PDB entry 4FB1 | X-ray diffraction, 2.15 A resolution | chains E and F of the 6 polymer chains in the assembly

== Chain E ==
Molecule: Methylamine dehydrogenase light chain
Organism: Paracoccus denitrificans
Notes: EC 1.4.9.1
UniProtKB: P22619 (DHML_PARDE); residues 1-131 here correspond to UniProt positions 58-188 (UniProt number = residue number + 57)
Amino-acid sequence (137 residues; numbered 1 to 137; the number before each row is that of its first residue):
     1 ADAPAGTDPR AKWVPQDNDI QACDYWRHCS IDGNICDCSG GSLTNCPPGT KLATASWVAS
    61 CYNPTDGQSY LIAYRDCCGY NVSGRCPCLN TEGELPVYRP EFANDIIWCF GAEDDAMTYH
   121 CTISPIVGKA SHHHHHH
Disordered / not traced: 1-6, 132-137
Disulfide bonds: C23-C88, C29-C61, C36-C121, C38-C86, C46-C77, C78-C109
Glycans and other covalent adducts: covalent link W57-W108
Modified residues: W57 (7-hydroxy-l-tryptophan; 0AF)
Differences from the reference sequence: expression tag (132-137)
Swiss-Prot annotation at these positions:
  - modified residue: W57 (Tryptophylquinone)
  - cross-link: W57 to W108 (Tryptophan tryptophylquinone (Trp-Trp))

== Chain F ==
Molecule: Methylamine dehydrogenase heavy chain
Organism: Paracoccus denitrificans
Notes: EC 1.4.99.3
UniProtKB: A1BB97 (A1BB97_PARDP); residues 2-386 here correspond to UniProt positions 33-417 (UniProt number = residue number + 31)
Amino-acid sequence (385 residues; numbered 2 to 386; the number before each row is that of its first residue):
     2 DAPEAETQAQ ETQGQAAARA AAADLAAGQD DEPRILEAPA PDARRVYVND PAHFAAVTQQ
    62 FVIDGEAGRV IGMIDGGFLP NPVVADDGSF IAHASTVFSR IARGERTDYV EVFDPVTLLP
   122 TADIELPDAP RFLVGTYPWM TSLTPDGKTL LFYQFSPAPA VGVVDLEGKA FKRMLDVPDC
   182 YHIFPTAPDT FFMHCRDGSL AKVAFGTEGT PEITHTEVFH PEDEFLINHP AYSQKAGRLV
   242 WPTYTGKIHQ IDLSSGDAKF LPAVEALTEA ERADGWRPGG WQQVAYHRAL DRIYLLVDQR
   302 DEWRHKTASR FVVVLDAKTG ERLAKFEMGH EIDSINVSQD EKPLLYALST GDKTLYIHDA
   362 ESGEELRSVN QLGHGPQVIT TADMG
Disordered / not traced: 2-10
Disulfide bonds: C181-C196

== Interface between chain E and chain F ==
Contacting residue pairs (81; chain E residue first):
  P9(E) - R305(F)  hydrogen bond (backbone-side chain)
  P9(E) - T308(F)
  P9(E) - E332(F)
  R10(E) - D299(F)  salt bridge
  R10(E) - Q300(F)
  R10(E) - R301(F)
  R10(E) - D302(F)  hydrogen bond (backbone-backbone)
  R10(E) - R305(F)
  R10(E) - T308(F)
  R10(E) - A309(F)  hydrogen bond (side chain-backbone)
  R10(E) - R311(F)
  R10(E) - E332(F)  salt bridge
  A11(E) - R305(F)
  K12(E) - D302(F)
  W13(E) - R305(F)
  D32(E) - F55(F)
  G79(E) - A103(F)
  G79(E) - R104(F)
  Y80(E) - A103(F)
  N81(E) - A56(F)
  N81(E) - A57(F)  hydrogen bond (side chain-backbone)
  N81(E) - A103(F)
  V82(E) - H54(F)
  V82(E) - F55(F)
  V82(E) - A56(F)  hydrophobic
  N90(E) - R305(F)  hydrogen bond
  T91(E) - W304(F)  hydrogen bond (side chain-backbone)
  T91(E) - H306(F)
  T91(E) - K307(F)
  E92(E) - W304(F)
  G93(E) - W304(F)
  E94(E) - Y245(F)  hydrogen bond (backbone-side chain)
  E94(E) - W304(F)
  E94(E) - H306(F)  salt bridge
  E94(E) - K307(F)  salt bridge
  L95(E) - F226(F)  hydrophobic
  L95(E) - Y245(F)
  P96(E) - F226(F)
  P96(E) - L227(F)
  P96(E) - N229(F)
  P96(E) - Y245(F)
  V97(E) - Y138(F)  hydrophobic
  V97(E) - Y182(F)
  V97(E) - H183(F)
  V97(E) - N229(F)  hydrogen bond (backbone-side chain)
  Y98(E) - Y182(F)  hydrophobic
  Y98(E) - H195(F)
  Y98(E) - R197(F)
  Y98(E) - H221(F)
  Y98(E) - E225(F)  hydrogen bond (side chain-backbone)
  Y98(E) - F226(F)
  Y98(E) - L227(F)  hydrogen bond (side chain-backbone)
  R99(E) - R197(F)
  R99(E) - E223(F)  salt bridge
  P100(E) - F156(F)  hydrophobic
  P100(E) - Y182(F)
  E101(E) - R197(F)  salt bridge
  N104(E) - K307(F)  hydrogen bond
  D105(E) - V135(F)
  D105(E) - G136(F)  hydrogen bond (backbone-backbone)
  D105(E) - Y138(F)  hydrogen bond
  D105(E) - N229(F)  hydrogen bond
  D105(E) - W282(F)
  D105(E) - K307(F)  salt bridge
  I106(E) - F133(F)  hydrophobic
  I106(E) - L134(F)
  I106(E) - V135(F)
  I107(E) - F55(F)  hydrophobic
  I107(E) - F79(F)  hydrophobic
  I107(E) - L80(F)  hydrophobic
  I107(E) - L134(F)  hydrogen bond (backbone-backbone)
  W108(E) - F156(F)  hydrophobic
  F110(E) - S157(F)
  M117(E) - F79(F)
  M117(E) - R107(F)
  M117(E) - L134(F)  hydrophobic
  T118(E) - F79(F)
  T118(E) - F99(F)
  T118(E) - A103(F)  hydrogen bond (side chain-backbone)
  Y119(E) - F55(F)  hydrophobic
  Y119(E) - F79(F)
Also at the interface, not in a pair above, chain E (33 interface residues in all): G33, L89
Also at the interface, not in a pair above, chain F (45 interface residues in all): A53, M141, C196, S310

== Summary ==
The interface between chain E and chain F involves 33 residues on one side and 45 on the other, with 16
hydrogen bonds and 7 salt bridges. Among the polar pairs are R10(E)-D299(F), R10(E)-E332(F) and
E94(E)-H306(F).
Here chain E is Methylamine dehydrogenase light chain and chain F is Methylamine dehydrogenase heavy chain,
both from Paracoccus denitrificans. Entry 4FB1 (Crystal Structure of WT MauG in Complex with Pre-Methylamine
Dehydrogenase Aged 60 Days) was determined by X-ray diffraction together with 4FA1, 4FA4, 4FA5, 4FA9, 4FAN and
4FAV from the same study.
